Entry 2V63 (X-ray diffraction, 1.80 A resolution); this record covers chains A and O of the 16 polymer chains in the assembly.

# Chain A
Protein: Ribulose bisphosphate carboxylase large chain
Organism: Chlamydomonas reinhardtii
Notes: EC 4.1.1.39
UniProtKB: P00877 (RBL_CHLRE); numbering as in UniProt (aligned over 1-475)
Chain sequence (475 residues; numbered 1 to 475; the number before each row is that of its first residue):
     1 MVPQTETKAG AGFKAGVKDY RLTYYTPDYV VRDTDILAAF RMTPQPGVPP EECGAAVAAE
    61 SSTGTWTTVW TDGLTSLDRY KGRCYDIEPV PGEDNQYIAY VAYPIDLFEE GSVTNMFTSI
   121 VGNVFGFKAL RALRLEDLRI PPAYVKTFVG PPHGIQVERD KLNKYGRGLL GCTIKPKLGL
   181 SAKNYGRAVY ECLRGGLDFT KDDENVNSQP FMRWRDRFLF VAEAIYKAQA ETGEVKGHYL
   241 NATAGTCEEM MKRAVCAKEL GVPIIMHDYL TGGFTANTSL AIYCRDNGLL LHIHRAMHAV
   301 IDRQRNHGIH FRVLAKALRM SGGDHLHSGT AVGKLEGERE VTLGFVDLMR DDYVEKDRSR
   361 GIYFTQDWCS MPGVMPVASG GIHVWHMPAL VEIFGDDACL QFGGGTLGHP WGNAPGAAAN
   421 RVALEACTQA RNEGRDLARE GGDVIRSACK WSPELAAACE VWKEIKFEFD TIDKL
Unresolved in the structure: 1-8, 475
Sequence notes: variant Pro46 (Leu in P00877); engineered mutation Ala331 (Val in P00877)
Modified / non-standard residues: Pro104, Pro151 (4-hydroxyproline; HYP); Lys201 (lysine nz-carboxylic acid; KCX); Cys256, Cys369 (s-methylcysteine; SMC)
Disulfide bonds: Cys449-Cys459
Ion coordination: Mg2+: Lys201, Asp203, Glu204 (together with 2-carboxyarabinitol-1,5-diphosphate)
Residues lining bound ligands:
  - 2-carboxyarabinitol-1,5-diphosphate (CAP), molecule 1: Glu60, Thr65, Trp66, Asn123
  - 2-carboxyarabinitol-1,5-diphosphate (CAP), molecule 2: Thr173, Lys175, Lys177, Lys201, Asp203, Glu204, His294, Arg295, His298, His327, Gly329, Lys334, Leu335, Ser379, Gly380, Gly381, Gln401, Phe402, Gly403, Gly404

# Chain O
Protein: Ribulose bisphosphate carboxylase small chain 1
Organism: Chlamydomonas reinhardtii
Notes: EC 4.1.1.39
UniProtKB: P00873 (RBS1_CHLRE); residues 1-140 here correspond to UniProt positions 46-185 (UniProt number = residue number + 45)
Chain sequence (140 residues; numbered 1 to 140; the number before each row is that of its first residue):
     1 MMVWTPVNNK MFETFSYLPP LTDEQIAAQV DYIVANGWIP CLEFAEADKA YVSNESAIRF
    61 GSVSCLYYDN RYWTMWKLPM FGCRDPMQVL REIVACTKAF PDAYVRLVAF DNQKQVQIMG
   121 FLVQRPKTAR DFQPANKRSV
Modified / non-standard residues: Met1 (n-methyl methionine; MME)

# Interface between chain A and chain O
Pairs across the interface - 41 pairs, chain A then chain O:
  Gly179(A) - Gln115(O)
  Leu180(A) - Gln115(O)
  Ser181(A) - Gln115(O)
  Lys183(A) - Tyr72(O)  hydrogen bond (backbone-side chain)
  Asn184(A) - Gln115(O)
  Gly186(A) - Tyr72(O)
  Arg187(A) - Glu43(O)  salt bridge
  Arg187(A) - Tyr72(O)  hydrogen bond (backbone-side chain)
  Arg187(A) - Met75(O)
  Arg187(A) - Phe110(O)
  Tyr190(A) - Trp73(O)
  Tyr190(A) - Thr74(O)  hydrogen bond
  Glu191(A) - Thr74(O)
  Glu191(A) - Met75(O)  hydrogen bond (side chain-backbone)
  Arg194(A) - Thr74(O)
  Arg215(A) - Val63(O)
  Leu219(A) - Cys65(O)
  Leu219(A) - Tyr67(O)
  Phe220(A) - Tyr72(O)
  Glu223(A) - Tyr67(O)
  Glu223(A) - Tyr68(O)
  Glu223(A) - Asp69(O)
  Glu223(A) - Asn70(O)
  Glu223(A) - Arg71(O)  salt bridge
  Glu223(A) - Tyr72(O)  hydrogen bond (side chain-backbone)
  Tyr226(A) - Ser56(O)
  Tyr226(A) - Arg59(O)  hydrogen bond
  Tyr226(A) - Phe60(O)  hydrophobic
  Tyr226(A) - Tyr67(O)
  Lys227(A) - Tyr72(O)
  Cys256(A) - Val63(O)
  Glu259(A) - Arg59(O)
  Glu259(A) - Phe60(O)
  Glu259(A) - Gly61(O)  hydrogen bond (backbone-backbone)
  Glu259(A) - Ser62(O)
  Glu259(A) - Val63(O)
  Leu260(A) - Phe60(O)
  Leu260(A) - Val63(O)  hydrophobic
  Gly261(A) - Arg59(O)  hydrogen bond (backbone-side chain)
  Pro410(A) - Leu78(O)
  Gly412(A) - Leu78(O)
Also at the interface, not in a pair above, chain A (28 interface residues in all): Ala182, Ala222, Ala224, Ala230, Glu231, Trp411
Also at the interface, not in a pair above, chain O (23 interface residues in all): Lys49, Leu66, Gln117

# In short
28 residues of chain A and 23 residues of chain O are in contact; the contacts include 8 hydrogen bonds and 2
salt bridges. Polar contacts include Arg187(A)-Glu43(O), Glu223(A)-Arg71(O) and Lys183(A)-Tyr72(O). Bound to
chain A: 2-carboxyarabinitol-1,5-diphosphate.
Here chain A is Ribulose bisphosphate carboxylase large chain and chain O is Ribulose bisphosphate carboxylase
small chain 1, both from Chlamydomonas reinhardtii. Entry 2V63 (Crystal structure of Rubisco from
Chlamydomonas reinhardtii with a large-subunit V331A mutation) was determined by X-ray diffraction together
with 2V67, 2V68, 2V69 and 2V6A from the same study.
